Entry 4UUD (electron microscopy, 12.50 A resolution (very low resolution: no residue pairs are listed; an interface is given only as per-side residue counts)); this record covers chains B and J of the 12 polymer chains in the assembly.

Chain B (and J):
Protein: Dynamin-1
From: Homo sapiens
Notes: EC 3.6.5.5; chain J of this document is another copy of the same molecule, construct and numbering; everything in this record applies to it too
Reference sequence: Q05193 (DYN1_HUMAN); residue numbers follow UniProt; this construct covers 1-864
Chain sequence (864 residues; row label = number of the first residue in the row):
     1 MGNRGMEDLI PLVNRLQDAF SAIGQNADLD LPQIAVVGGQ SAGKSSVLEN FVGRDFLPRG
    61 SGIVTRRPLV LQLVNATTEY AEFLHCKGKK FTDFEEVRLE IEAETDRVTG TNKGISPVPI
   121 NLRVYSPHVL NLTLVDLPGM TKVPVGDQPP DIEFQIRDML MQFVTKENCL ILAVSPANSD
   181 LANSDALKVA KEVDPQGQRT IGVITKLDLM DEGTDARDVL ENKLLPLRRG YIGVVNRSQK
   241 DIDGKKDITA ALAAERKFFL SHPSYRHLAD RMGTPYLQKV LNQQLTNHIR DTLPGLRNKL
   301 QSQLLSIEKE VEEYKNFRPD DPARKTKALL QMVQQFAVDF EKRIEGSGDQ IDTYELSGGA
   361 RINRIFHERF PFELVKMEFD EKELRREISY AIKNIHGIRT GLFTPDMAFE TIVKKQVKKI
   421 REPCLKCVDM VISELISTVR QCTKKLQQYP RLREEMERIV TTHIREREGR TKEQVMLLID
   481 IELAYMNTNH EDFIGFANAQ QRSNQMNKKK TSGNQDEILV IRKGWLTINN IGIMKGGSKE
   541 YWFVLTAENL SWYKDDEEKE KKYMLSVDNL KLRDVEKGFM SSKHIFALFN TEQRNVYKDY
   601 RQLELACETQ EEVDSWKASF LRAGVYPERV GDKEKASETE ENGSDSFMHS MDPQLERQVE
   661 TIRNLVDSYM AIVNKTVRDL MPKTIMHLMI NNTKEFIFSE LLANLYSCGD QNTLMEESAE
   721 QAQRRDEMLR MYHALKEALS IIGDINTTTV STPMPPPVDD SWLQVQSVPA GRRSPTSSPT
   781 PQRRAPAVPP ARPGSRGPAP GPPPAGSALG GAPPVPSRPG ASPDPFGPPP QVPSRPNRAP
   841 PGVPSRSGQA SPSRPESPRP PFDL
Not modelled in the structure: 1-324, 347-356, 394-404, 446-447, 497-652, 708-864
UniProt features mapped onto this chain:
  - region: Gly-38 to Ser-45 (G1 motif), Val-64 to Arg-66 (G2 motif), Asp-136 to Gly-139 (G3 motif), Thr-205 to Asp-208 (G4 motif), Val-235 to Ser-238 (G5 motif)
  - binding site (GDP): Ser-41, Gly-43, Lys-44, Ser-45, Ser-46, Arg-59, Gly-60, Lys-206, Asp-208, Asp-211, Asn-236, Arg-237, Gln-239
  - modified residue: Tyr-80 (Phosphotyrosine), Tyr-125 (3'-nitrotyrosine), Ser-306 (Phosphoserine), Ser-347 (Phosphoserine), Tyr-354 (Phosphotyrosine), Ser-512 (Phosphoserine), Ser-774 (Phosphoserine), Ser-778 (Phosphoserine), Arg-796 (Omega-N-methylarginine), Ser-822 (Phosphoserine), Ser-851 (Phosphoserine), Ser-857 (Phosphoserine)
  - natural variant: Gln-33 to Leu-864 (deletion: In DEE31B), Ala-177 (A177P: In DEE31A), Lys-206 (K206N: In DEE31A), Arg-237 (R237W: In DEE31A), Gln-284 to Leu-864 (deletion: In DEE31B), Gly-359 (G359A: In DEE31A)
  - mutagenesis: Gln-40 (Q40E: Impairs assembly-stimulated GTPase activity. Does not affect basal GTPase activity. Does not affect membrane binding. Does not affect self-assembly. Completely inhibits receptor internalization), Ser-41 (S41A: Impairs assembly-stimulated GTPase activity. Does not affect basal GTPase activity. Does not affect membrane binding. Does not affect self-assembly), Lys-44 (K44A: Inhibits receptor-mediated endocytosis. Significantly decreases endocytosis. Impairs receptor-mediated endocytosis. Impairs receptor-mediated endocytosis; when associated with 591-K--T-602 ...), Asp-180 (D180A: Inhibits assembly-stimulated GTPase activity. Significantly increases basal GTPase activity Does not affect membrane binding. Does not affect self-assembly), Arg-290 (R290A: Does not significantly affect receptor-mediated endocytosis; when associated with A-291 and A-292), Asp-291 (D291A: Does not significantly affect receptor-mediated endocytosis; when associated with A-290 and A-292), Thr-292 (T292A: Does not significantly affect receptor-mediated endocytosis; when associated with A-290 and A-291; T292A: Substantially reduces receptor-mediated endocytosis ...), Leu-293 (L293A: Substantially reduces receptor-mediated endocytosis; whena ssociated with A-292 and A-294), Pro-294 (P294A: Does not significantly affect receptor-mediated endocytosis. Substantially reduces receptor-mediated endocytosis; whena ssociated with A-292 and A-293), Leu-330 (L330R: Significantly decreases receptor-mediated endocytosis; when associated with R-334 and R-702), Gln-334 (Q334R: Significantly decreases receptor-mediated endocytosis; when associated with R-330 and R-702), Asp-406 (D406R: Significantly decreases receptor-mediated endocytosis; when associated with R-407 and W-488), 6 further mutagenesis entries in UniProt

Interface between chain B and chain J:
At this resolution (12 A) residue pairs are not listed: 33 residues of chain B and 29 of chain J lie at the interface.

In short:
The interface between chain B and chain J involves 33 residues on one side and 29 on the other. From UniProt:
13 GDP-binding residues and 29 mutagenesis sites on chain B.
Both chains are Dynamin-1 (Homo sapiens). Entry 4UUD (Human dynamin 1 K44A superconstricted polymer stabilized
with GTP) was determined by electron microscopy together with 4UUK from the same study.
